Entry 6UKS (electron microscopy, 3.20 A resolution); this record covers chains D and E of the 7 polymer chains in the assembly.

[Chain D (and E)]
Name: Mitochondrial chaperone BCS1
Organism: Mus musculus
Notes: chain E of this document is another copy of the same molecule, construct and numbering; everything in this record applies to it too
UniProtKB: Q9CZP5 (BCS1_MOUSE); numbering as in UniProt (aligned over 1-418)
Chain sequence (427 residues; numbered 1 to 427; the number before each row is that of its first residue):
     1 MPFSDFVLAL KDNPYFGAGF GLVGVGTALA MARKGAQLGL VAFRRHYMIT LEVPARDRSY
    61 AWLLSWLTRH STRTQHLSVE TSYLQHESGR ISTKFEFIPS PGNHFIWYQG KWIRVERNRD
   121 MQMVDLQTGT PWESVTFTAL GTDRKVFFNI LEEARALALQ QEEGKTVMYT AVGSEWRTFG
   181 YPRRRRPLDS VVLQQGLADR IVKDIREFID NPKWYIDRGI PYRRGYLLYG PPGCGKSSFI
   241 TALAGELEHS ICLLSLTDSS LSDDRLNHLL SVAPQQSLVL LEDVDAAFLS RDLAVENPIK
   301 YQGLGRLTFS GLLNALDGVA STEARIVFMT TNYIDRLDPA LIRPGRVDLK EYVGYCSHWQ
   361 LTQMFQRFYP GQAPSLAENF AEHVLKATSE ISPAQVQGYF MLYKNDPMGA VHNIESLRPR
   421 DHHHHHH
Disordered / not traced: 1-48, 290-298, 420-427
Construct notes: expression tag (419-427)
Bound ions: Mg2+: S237 (together with ATP-gamma-S)
Small-molecule neighbours:
  - ATP-gamma-S (AGS; phosphothiophosphoric acid-adenylate ester), molecule 1: R186, S190, V191, V192, L193, P231, P232, G233, C234, G235, K236, S237, S238, N332, Q360, M364, P393, A394, Q397
  - ATP-gamma-S (AGS), molecule 2: D317, A340, R343, R346
From the paper describing this entry:
  - binding site for ATP-gamma-S: K236, R343
  - catalytic residues: E282 (proposed by the authors, not directly observed)

[Chain D / chain E interface]
Pairs across the interface (66):
  Q75(D) with I49(E); T142(E), hydrogen bond
  H76(D) with L51(E)
  L77(D) with L51(E); V53(E); R144(E)
  S78(D) with V53(E), hydrogen bond (side chain-backbone)
  V79(D) with V53(E); P54(E)
  T81(D) with D57(E); R58(E)
  S82(D) with R58(E)
  Y83(D) with R58(E), hydrogen bond; V272(E), hydrogen bond (side chain-backbone); A273(E), hydrogen bond (side chain-backbone); P274(E); Q275(E)
  Q85(D) with E323(E), hydrogen bond
  S88(D) with P212(E); I216(E)
  G89(D) with I216(E); A324(E)
  R90(D) with I209(E); Y222(E), hydrogen bond
  I91(D) with Q275(E), hydrogen bond (backbone-side chain)
  T93(D) with R58(E), hydrogen bond; R155(E)
  F95(D) with L151(E), hydrophobic
  F97(D) with E52(E); R144(E)
  M121(D) with Q122(E)
  M123(D) with D125(E)
  G129(D) with Q127(E), hydrogen bond (backbone-side chain)
  T130(D) with Q127(E), hydrogen bond
  M168(D) with V319(E)
  F179(D) with N267(E); A320(E), hydrophobic
  Y181(D) with T322(E)
  R183(D) with A320(E), hydrogen bond (side chain-backbone)
  R184(D) with I216(E); E323(E), salt bridge
  R186(D) with G219(E), hydrogen bond (side chain-backbone)
  S190(D) with R218(E)
  T241(D) with V319(E)
  L253(D) with V319(E), hydrophobic; A320(E), hydrophobic
  S255(D) with D263(E), hydrogen bond
  T257(D) with D263(E); T308(E)
  D258(D) with D263(E); D264(E)
  S259(D) with R306(E), hydrogen bond
  E282(D) with N314(E)
  D283(D) with S310(E)
  F368(D) with R218(E), hydrogen bond (backbone-side chain); I220(E), hydrophobic
  P370(D) with R218(E)
  A394(D) with P344(E)
  Q397(D) with I220(E)
  M401(D) with Y215(E), hydrophobic; I220(E), hydrophobic; R224(E)
  K404(D) with E207(E), salt bridge; W214(E); Y215(E)
  N405(D) with W214(E)
Also at the interface, not in a pair above, chain D (53 interface residues in all): S92, S100, R119, T170, A171, G233, I251, L280, L304, R367, Q395
Also at the interface, not in a pair above, chain E (51 interface residues in all): T50, S59, V124, W132, P221, H268, S271, R343, D348

[In short]
Chain D and chain E form an interface of 53 and 51 residues respectively; the contacts include 16 hydrogen
bonds and 2 salt bridges. Polar pairs include R184(D)-E323(E), K404(D)-E207(E) and Q75(D)-T142(E). Chain D
binds ATP-gamma-S. The paper reports the catalytic residue E282(D); a binding site for ATP-gamma-S at K236(D)
and R343(D).
Chain D and chain E are both Mitochondrial chaperone BCS1 (Mus musculus); the structure, ATPgammaS bound
mBcs1, was determined by electron microscopy together with 6UKO, 6UKP and 6U1Y from the same study.
